Entry 8WDV (electron microscopy, 2.24 A resolution); this record covers chains A and B of the 36 polymer chains in the assembly.

# Chain A
Protein: Antenna complex alpha/beta subunit
From: Allochromatium vinosum DSM 180
UniProtKB: D3RP69 (D3RP69_ALLVD); residues 5-48 here correspond to UniProt positions 1-44 (UniProt number = residue number - 4)
Amino-acid sequence (44 residues; numbered 5 to 48; the number before each row is that of its first residue):
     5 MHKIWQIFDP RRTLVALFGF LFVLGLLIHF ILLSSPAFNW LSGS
Unresolved in the structure: 48
Modified positions: Met5 (N-formylmethionine; FME)
Small-molecule neighbours:
  - bacteriochlorophyll a (BCL), molecule 1: Phe22, Leu25, Phe26, Gly29, His33, Leu36, Trp44
  - bacteriochlorophyll a (BCL), molecule 2: Leu25, Leu28, Gly29, Ile32, His33, Leu36, Phe42
  - spirilloxanthin (CRT), molecule 1: Met5, Lys7, Ile8, Gln10, Ile11
  - spirilloxanthin (CRT), molecule 2: Leu18, Leu21, Phe22, Phe24, Leu25, Leu28, Leu31, Ile32, Ile35
  - spirilloxanthin (CRT), molecule 3: Phe26, Gly29, Leu30, His33, Phe34, Leu37

# Chain B
Protein: Antenna complex alpha/beta subunit
From: Allochromatium vinosum DSM 180
UniProtKB: D3RP75 (D3RP75_ALLVD); residues 2-47 here correspond to UniProt positions 1-46 (UniProt number = residue number - 1)
Amino-acid sequence (46 residues; numbered 2 to 47; the number before each row is that of its first residue):
     2 MANSSMTGLT EQEAQEFHGI FVQSMTAFFG IVVIAHILAW LWRPWL
Unresolved in the structure: 2-3
Bound ions: Ca2+: Trp46 (shared with 3 residues of chain D)
Small-molecule neighbours:
  - bacteriochlorophyll a (BCL), molecule 1: Ala28, Phe29, Ile32, Val33, Ala36, His37, Ala40, Trp43
  - bacteriochlorophyll a (BCL), molecule 2: Phe29, Phe30, Val33, Val34, His37, Ala40, Trp41, Trp46, Leu47
  - spirilloxanthin (CRT): Glu17, Phe18, Ile21, Phe22, Ser25, Met26, Phe29, Phe30

# How chain A and chain B interact
Pairs across the interface - 31 pairs, chain A then chain B:
  Met5(A) - His19(B)
  His6(A) - Glu12(B)  salt bridge
  His6(A) - Ala15(B)
  His6(A) - Gln16(B)  hydrogen bond
  His6(A) - His19(B)
  Lys7(A) - Glu12(B)
  Trp9(A) - Thr8(B)  hydrogen bond (backbone-side chain)
  Trp9(A) - Leu10(B)
  Trp9(A) - Ala15(B)
  Trp9(A) - Phe18(B)  hydrophobic
  Trp9(A) - His19(B)  hydrogen bond
  Trp9(A) - Phe22(B)  hydrophobic
  Gln10(A) - Ser6(B)
  Gln10(A) - Met7(B)  hydrogen bond (backbone-backbone)
  Gln10(A) - Thr8(B)  hydrogen bond (backbone-backbone)
  Gln10(A) - Leu10(B)  hydrogen bond (side chain-backbone)
  Gln10(A) - Thr11(B)  hydrogen bond (side chain-backbone)
  Gln10(A) - Glu12(B)
  Gln10(A) - Ala15(B)
  Ile11(A) - Thr8(B)
  Phe12(A) - Thr8(B)
  Asp13(A) - Thr8(B)
  Pro14(A) - Leu10(B)  hydrophobic
  Pro14(A) - Phe18(B)  hydrophobic
  Leu18(A) - Phe18(B)  hydrophobic
  Leu18(A) - Phe22(B)  hydrophobic
  Ala41(A) - Arg44(B)  hydrogen bond (backbone-side chain)
  Phe42(A) - Trp43(B)
  Phe42(A) - Arg44(B)
  Phe42(A) - Trp46(B)  hydrophobic
  Trp44(A) - Trp43(B)  hydrophobic
Also at the interface, not in a pair above, chain A (15 interface residues in all): Leu25, Asn43
Also at the interface, not in a pair above, chain B (16 interface residues in all): Phe29, Pro45

# Overview
Chain A and chain B form an interface of 15 and 16 residues respectively, with 8 hydrogen bonds and 1 salt
bridge. Polar pairs include His6(A)-Glu12(B), His6(A)-Gln16(B) and Trp9(A)-Thr8(B). 2 bacteriochlorophyll a
molecules and one spirilloxanthin molecule are bound between chain A and chain B.
Chain A is Antenna complex alpha/beta subunit and chain B is Antenna complex alpha/beta subunit, both from
Allochromatium vinosum DSM 180; the structure, Photosynthetic LH1-RC complex from the purple sulfur bacterium
Allochromatium vinosum purified by Ca2+-DEAE, was determined by electron microscopy, deposited together with
8WDU.
